PDB entry 3T6D | X-ray diffraction, 1.95 A resolution | chains H and L of the 4 polymer chains in the assembly

Chain H:
Molecule: Photosynthetic reaction center H-subunit
Source organism: Blastochloris viridis
Reference sequence: B8Y5U3 (B8Y5U3_RHOVI); residues 1-258 here = UniProt positions 1-258
Amino-acid sequence (258 residues; numbered 1 to 258; the number before each row is that of its first residue):
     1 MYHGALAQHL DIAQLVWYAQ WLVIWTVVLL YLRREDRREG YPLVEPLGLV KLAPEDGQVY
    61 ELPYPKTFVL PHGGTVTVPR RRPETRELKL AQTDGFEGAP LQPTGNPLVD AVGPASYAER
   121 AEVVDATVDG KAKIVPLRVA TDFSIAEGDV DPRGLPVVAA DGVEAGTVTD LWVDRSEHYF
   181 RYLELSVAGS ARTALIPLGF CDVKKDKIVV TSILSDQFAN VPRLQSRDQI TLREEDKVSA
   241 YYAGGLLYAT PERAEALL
Modified residues: M1 (n-formylmethionine; FME)
Small-molecule neighbours:
  - heptane-1,2,3-triol (HTO), molecule 1: A5, L6, A7
  - heptane-1,2,3-triol (HTO), molecule 2: T26, L30, Y31, R34, P63
  - heptane-1,2,3-triol (HTO), molecule 3: Q225, S226, R227, D228, Q229

Chain L:
Molecule: Photosynthetic reaction center L-subunit
Source organism: Blastochloris viridis
Reference sequence: B8Y5U6 (B8Y5U6_RHOVI); residues 1-273 here correspond to UniProt positions 2-274 (UniProt number = residue number + 1)
Amino-acid sequence (273 residues; numbered 1 to 273; the number before each row is that of its first residue):
     1 ALLSFERKYR VRGGTLIGGD LFDFWVGPYF VGFFGVSAIF FIFLGVSLIG YAASQGPTWD
    61 PFAISINPPD LKYGLGAAPL LEGGFWQAIT VCALGAFISW MLREVEISRK LGIGWHVPLA
   121 FCVPIFMFCV LQVFRPLLLG SWGHAFPYGI LSHLDWVNNF GYQYLNWHYN PGHMSSVSFL
   181 FVNAMALGLH GGLILSVANP GDGDKVKTAE HENQYFRDVV GYSIGALSIH RLGLFLASNI
   241 FLTGAFGTIA SGPFWTRGWP EWWGWWLDIP FWS
Bound ions: bacteriochlorophyll b Mg site 1 near H153 (its only coordinating residue here); bacteriochlorophyll b Mg site 2 near H173 (its only coordinating residue here); Fe2+: H190, H230 (shared with 3 residues of chain M)
Small-molecule neighbours:
  - bacteriochlorophyll b (BCB), molecule 1: I49, F97, F128, L131, F146, I150, L151, H153, L154, W156, V157
  - bacteriochlorophyll b (BCB), molecule 2: F97, F121, P124, I125, M127, F128, L131, V157, N158, F160, G161, Y162, W167, H168, N170, G172, H173, S176, V177, L180, F181, I240, F241, G244, A245, G247, T248
  - bacteriochlorophyll b (BCB), molecule 3: V157, Y162, H168, F181
  - bacteriochlorophyll b (BCB), molecule 4: H168, H173, M174, V177, S178, F181, V182, M185, V220, G221, Y222
  - bacteriopheophytin b (BPB), molecule 1: F41, I42, G45, I49, I89, C92, A93, A96, F97, W100, E104, V117, A120, F121, V123, P124, F128, F146, Y148, G149, I150, H153, A237, S238, F241
  - bacteriopheophytin b (BPB), molecule 2: F181, A184, M185, L189, F216, V219, V220
  - diacyl glycerol (DGA): P171, G172, M174, S175, S178, T243, F246, W262, W263, W265
  - heptane-1,2,3-triol (HTO), molecule 1: F33, V36, S37, F40
  - heptane-1,2,3-triol (HTO), molecule 2: K72, Y73, E82
  - heptane-1,2,3-triol (HTO), molecule 3: A77, A78, P79, L80, G84, Q87, A88, V91
  - heptane-1,2,3-triol (HTO), molecule 4: A77, A78, P79, L80
  - heptane-1,2,3-triol (HTO), molecule 5: G114, W115, H116, L119
  - menaquinone-9 (MQ9): V26, Y29, F30, V31, G35, I39, I42, F43, V46, S47, W100, R103
  - Ubiquinone-9 (UQ9), molecule 1: M174, W263, W265, W266
  - Ubiquinone-9 (UQ9), molecule 2: S178, F179, V182, M185, A186, L189, H190, L193, I194, E212, N213, F216, V220, Y222, S223, I224, G225, A226, I229, L232, L236

Interface between chain H and chain L:
Pairs across the interface - 80 pairs, chain H then chain L:
  W17(H) - F62(L)  hydrophobic
  G40(H) - L3(L)
  G40(H) - S4(L)  hydrogen bond (backbone-backbone)
  G40(H) - F5(L)
  Y41(H) - L3(L)  hydrophobic
  L43(H) - A1(L)  hydrophobic
  L43(H) - L2(L)
  L43(H) - L3(L)  hydrophobic
  V44(H) - A1(L)
  V44(H) - L2(L)  hydrogen bond (backbone-backbone)
  K66(H) - N199(L)  hydrogen bond
  F68(H) - A198(L)
  F68(H) - V206(L)  hydrophobic
  V69(H) - G203(L)
  V69(H) - D204(L)
  V69(H) - K205(L)
  V69(H) - V206(L)  hydrogen bond (backbone-backbone)
  L70(H) - K205(L)
  P71(H) - K205(L)  hydrogen bond (backbone-side chain)
  P71(H) - V206(L)
  E84(H) - S4(L)
  E84(H) - F5(L)
  E84(H) - K8(L)  salt bridge
  R86(H) - K8(L)
  L88(H) - R7(L)
  L88(H) - K8(L)
  L90(H) - K8(L)
  L90(H) - V11(L)  hydrophobic
  F96(H) - F24(L)  hydrophobic
  G98(H) - F24(L)
  G98(H) - W25(L)  hydrogen bond (backbone-backbone)
  P100(H) - R10(L)
  P100(H) - V11(L)
  P100(H) - R12(L)
  P100(H) - D23(L)
  P100(H) - W25(L)  hydrophobic
  L101(H) - R7(L)
  L101(H) - R10(L)  hydrogen bond (backbone-backbone)
  L101(H) - V11(L)
  L101(H) - R12(L)  hydrogen bond (backbone-backbone)
  Q102(H) - R12(L)
  V112(H) - K8(L)
  G113(H) - K8(L)  hydrogen bond (backbone-backbone)
  G113(H) - Y9(L)
  G113(H) - V11(L)
  P114(H) - V11(L)
  P114(H) - K110(L)
  P114(H) - L111(L)
  P114(H) - G112(L)
  S116(H) - K8(L)
  S116(H) - Y9(L)
  Y117(H) - K8(L)
  T127(H) - E210(L)
  V128(H) - T208(L)
  V128(H) - E210(L)  hydrogen bond (backbone-side chain)
  V128(H) - H211(L)
  S176(H) - E210(L)  hydrogen bond
  E177(H) - A209(L)
  E177(H) - N213(L)
  E177(H) - A226(L)
  Y179(H) - L227(L)
  L246(H) - G112(L)
  L247(H) - R12(L)
  L247(H) - G14(L)
  L247(H) - R109(L)
  Y248(H) - V11(L)
  R253(H) - R109(L)  hydrogen bond (backbone-side chain)
  A254(H) - G13(L)
  A254(H) - G14(L)  hydrogen bond (backbone-backbone)
  A254(H) - R109(L)
  E255(H) - R12(L)  salt bridge
  E255(H) - T15(L)
  E255(H) - R109(L)  hydrogen bond (backbone-side chain)
  A256(H) - T15(L)
  A256(H) - L16(L)
  A256(H) - G19(L)
  L257(H) - T15(L)  hydrogen bond (backbone-backbone)
  L257(H) - L16(L)  hydrogen bond (backbone-backbone)
  L257(H) - W115(L)  hydrophobic
  L258(H) - L16(L)  hydrogen bond (backbone-backbone)
Interface residues without a listed pair, chain H (44 interface residues in all): E39, R82, T93, E97, A99, A243
Interface residues without a listed pair, chain L (40 interface residues in all): I17, G18

Summary:
44 residues of chain H and 40 residues of chain L are in contact; the contacts include 17 hydrogen bonds and 2
salt bridges. Polar pairs include E84(H)-K8(L), E255(H)-R12(L) and K66(H)-N199(L). Chain H binds 3 copies of
heptane-1,2,3-triol.
Here chain H is Photosynthetic reaction center H-subunit and chain L is Photosynthetic reaction center
L-subunit, both from Blastochloris viridis. Entry 3T6D (Crystal Structure of the Reaction Centre from
Blastochloris viridis strain DSM 133 (ATCC 19567) substrain-08) was determined by X-ray diffraction (same
publication as 3T6E).
